PDB entry 6P8E | X-ray diffraction, 2.30 A resolution | chains A and C of the 3 polymer chains in the assembly

# Chain A
Molecule: G1/S-specific cyclin-D1
Source organism: Homo sapiens
UniProt: P24385 (CCND1_HUMAN); numbering as in UniProt (aligned over 19-267)
Chain sequence (249 residues; each row starts with the number of its first residue):
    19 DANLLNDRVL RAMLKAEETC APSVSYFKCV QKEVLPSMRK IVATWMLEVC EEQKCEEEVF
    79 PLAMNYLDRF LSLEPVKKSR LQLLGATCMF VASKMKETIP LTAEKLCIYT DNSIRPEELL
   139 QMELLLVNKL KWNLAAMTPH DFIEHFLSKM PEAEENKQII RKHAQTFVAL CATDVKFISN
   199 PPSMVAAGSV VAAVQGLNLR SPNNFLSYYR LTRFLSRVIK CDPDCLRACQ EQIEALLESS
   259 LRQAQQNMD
Disordered / not traced: 266-267

# Chain C
Molecule: Cyclin-dependent kinase inhibitor 1B
Source organism: Homo sapiens
UniProt: P46527 (CDN1B_HUMAN); residues 25-93 here = UniProt positions 25-93
Chain sequence (72 residues; each row starts with the number of its first residue):
    22 GEFKPSACRN LFGPVDHEEL TRDLEKHCRD MEEASQRKWN FDFQNHKPLE GKYEWQEVEK
    82 GSLPEFYYRP PR
Disordered / not traced: 22-23, 81-93
Sequence notes: expression tag (22-24)
Swiss-Prot annotation at these positions:
  - modified residue (Phosphotyrosine): Tyr74, Tyr88, Tyr89
  - natural variant: Pro69 (P69L: Found in a patient with multiple endocrine tumors)
  - mutagenesis: Tyr74 (Y74F: No change in binding CDK4 and no inhibition of CDK4 activity. Translocates to nucleus. No effect on in vitro phosphorylation of CDK4 by CCNH-CDK7), Tyr88 (Y88F: Abolishes LYN-mediated phosphorylation, reduces CDK2-mediated phosphorylation on T-187, has greater cell cycle arrest into S-phase, no effect on binding CDK2 complexes, reduced CDK4 binding and ...), Tyr89 (Y89F: No effect on binding CDK2 complexes, reduced CDK4 binding and greatly inhibits CDK4 enzyme activity. No nuclear translocation. Inhibits in vitro phosphorylation of CDK4 by CCNH-CDK7 ...)
Reported in the primary citation:
  - mutagenesis - Y74E, Y74E/Y88E/Y89E: increased catalytic activity
  - post-translational modification sites: Tyr88, Tyr89 (citing earlier work)

# Interface between chain A and chain C
Contacting residue pairs (45):
  Met56(A) - Phe33(C)
  Ile59(A) - Phe33(C)  hydrophobic
  Val60(A) - Leu32(C)  hydrophobic
  Trp63(A) - Ala28(C)  hydrogen bond (side chain-backbone)
  Trp63(A) - Arg30(C)
  Trp63(A) - Leu32(C)  hydrophobic
  Glu66(A) - Ala28(C)
  Glu66(A) - Arg30(C)  salt bridge
  Glu70(A) - Pro26(C)
  Glu70(A) - Ala28(C)
  Lys96(A) - Phe33(C)
  Ser97(A) - Pro35(C)
  Ser97(A) - Val36(C)
  Arg98(A) - Glu40(C)  salt bridge
  Arg98(A) - Leu41(C)
  Arg98(A) - Asp44(C)  salt bridge
  Leu99(A) - Phe33(C)  hydrophobic
  Gln100(A) - Arg30(C)  hydrogen bond (side chain-backbone)
  Gln100(A) - Asn31(C)
  Gln100(A) - Leu32(C)  hydrogen bond (side chain-backbone)
  Leu101(A) - Leu41(C)  hydrophobic
  Ile126(A) - Cys29(C)  hydrogen bond (backbone-side chain)
  Tyr127(A) - Ala28(C)
  Tyr127(A) - Cys29(C)
  Tyr127(A) - Arg30(C)  hydrogen bond (backbone-backbone)
  Thr128(A) - Arg30(C)
  Thr128(A) - Asn31(C)
  Asp129(A) - Arg30(C)
  Asp129(A) - Asn31(C)
  Ser131(A) - Asn31(C)  hydrogen bond
  Ser131(A) - Val36(C)
  Ser131(A) - His38(C)
  Arg133(A) - His38(C)
  Glu136(A) - His38(C)  salt bridge
  Glu136(A) - Leu41(C)
  Glu136(A) - Leu45(C)
  Gln139(A) - Leu45(C)
  Gln139(A) - Cys49(C)  hydrogen bond
  Met140(A) - Leu45(C)  hydrophobic
  Leu143(A) - Leu45(C)  hydrophobic
  Leu143(A) - His48(C)
  Leu143(A) - Cys49(C)  hydrophobic
  Leu143(A) - Met52(C)  hydrophobic
  Asn146(A) - Met52(C)
  Lys147(A) - Met52(C)
Interface residues without a listed pair, chain A (25 interface residues in all): Lys95
Interface residues without a listed pair, chain C (19 interface residues in all): Lys25, Ser27

# Overview
25 residues of chain A face 19 of chain C across their interface; the contacts include 7 hydrogen bonds and 4
salt bridges. Among the polar pairs are Glu66(A)-Arg30(C), Arg98(A)-Glu40(C) and Arg98(A)-Asp44(C). From
UniProt: 3 mutagenesis sites on chain C. From the paper: Y74E and Y74E/Y88E/Y89E of chain C increase catalytic
activity; modification sites Tyr88(C) and Tyr89(C).
Chain A is G1/S-specific cyclin-D1 and chain C is Cyclin-dependent kinase inhibitor 1B, both from Homo
sapiens; the structure, Crystal structure of CDK4 in complex with CyclinD1 and P27, was determined by X-ray
diffraction together with 6P8F, 6P8G and 6P8H from the same study.
